Entry 5JJD (X-ray diffraction, 2.40 A resolution); this record covers chains A and B.

== Chain A ==
Protein: Collagen type IV alpha-3-binding protein
Source organism: Homo sapiens
UniProtKB: Q9Y5P4 (C43BP_HUMAN), isoform Q9Y5P4-3; residues 20-122 here correspond to UniProt positions 148-250 (UniProt number = residue number + 128)
Chain sequence (106 residues; each row starts with the number of its first residue):
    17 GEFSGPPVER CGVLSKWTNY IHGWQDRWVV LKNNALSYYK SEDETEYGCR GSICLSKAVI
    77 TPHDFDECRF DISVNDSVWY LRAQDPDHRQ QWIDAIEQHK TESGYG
Unresolved in the structure: 17-23, 121-122
Differences from the reference sequence: expression tag (17-19)
From the paper describing this entry:
  - mutagenesis - Y54A (Kd 1.5 mum): unchanged binding to Collagen type IV alpha-3-binding protein (chain B)
  - mutagenesis - W33A/R43A/Y54A, R43A/Y54A: decreased binding to Collagen type IV alpha-3-binding protein (chain B)
  - mutagenesis - W33A/R43A/Y54A: unchanged stability

== Chain B ==
Protein: Collagen type IV alpha-3-binding protein
Source organism: Homo sapiens
UniProtKB: Q9Y5P4 (C43BP_HUMAN), isoform Q9Y5P4-2; residues 359-598 here = UniProt positions 359-598
Chain sequence (246 residues; numbered 353 to 598; the number before each row is that of its first residue):
   353 GHMAMEFSSV GTHRFVQKVE EMVQNHMTYS LQDVGGDANW QLVVEEGEMK VYRREVEENG
   413 IVLDPLKATH AVKGVTGHEV CNYFWNVDVR NDWETTIENF HVVETLADNA IIIYQTHKRV
   473 WPASQRDVLY LSVIRKIPAL TENDPETWIV CNFSVDHDSA PLNNRCVRAK INVAMICQTL
   533 VSPPEGNQEI SRDNILCKIT YVANVNPGGW APASVLRAVA KREYPKFLKR FTSYVQEKTA
   593 GKPILF
Unresolved in the structure: 353-363, 387
Differences from the reference sequence: expression tag (353-358)
From the paper describing this entry:
  - mutagenesis - E494R/N495K/P535R/E537K: increased binding to PtdIns(4)P-containing liposomes
  - mutagenesis - E494R/N495K/P535R/E537K: increased localization to Golgi membrane
  - mutagenesis - E494R/N495K, E494R/N495K/P535R/E537K (Kd 86.1 mum): decreased binding to Collagen type IV alpha-3-binding protein (chain A)

== How chain A and chain B interact ==
Pairs across the interface - 19 pairs, chain A then chain B:
  W33(A) - V533(B)
  W33(A) - P535(B)  hydrophobic
  W33(A) - P536(B)
  T34(A) - E494(B)
  Y36(A) - E498(B)  hydrogen bond
  Y36(A) - I542(B)
  Y36(A) - F598(B)  hydrophobic
  W40(A) - P535(B)  hydrophobic
  R43(A) - E494(B)  salt bridge
  Y54(A) - E494(B)  hydrogen bond
  Y54(A) - N495(B)
  R66(A) - E494(B)  salt bridge
  R66(A) - N495(B)
  G67(A) - N495(B)
  R85(A) - P535(B)
  D92(A) - L532(B)
  D92(A) - K550(B)  salt bridge
  Y96(A) - S534(B)
  Y96(A) - P535(B)
Other interface residues (no listed pair), chain A (14 interface residues in all): K32, N35, R98
Other interface residues (no listed pair), chain B (13 interface residues in all): G538, N539
Interface features reported in the paper:
  - residue pairs: W33(A)-V533(B), Y36(A)-E498(B) (hydrogen bond), Y36(A)-F598(B) (pi stacking), Y54(A)-E494(B) (hydrogen bond)
  - interface residues, chain A: K32(A), W33(A), W40(A), R43(A), R66(A), Y96(A)
  - hot spots on chain A (mutagenesis) - R43A (>8-fold): decreased binding to Collagen type IV alpha-3-binding protein (chain B)
  - interface residues, chain B: E494(B), N495(B), V533(B), P535(B)

== Summary ==
14 residues of chain A face 13 of chain B across their interface, with 2 hydrogen bonds and 3 salt bridges.
Polar contacts include R43(A)-E494(B), R66(A)-E494(B) and D92(A)-K550(B). The paper describes a contact
between W33(A) and V533(B); hydrogen bonds between Y36(A) and E498(B) and Y54(A) and E494(B); pi stacking
between Y36(A) and F598(B). From the paper: W33A/R43A/Y54A, R43A/Y54A and R43A of chain A reduce binding to
Collagen type IV alpha-3-binding protein (chain B); interface residues K32(A), W33(A) and E494(B) among
others; 6 substitutions were tested in all.
Here chain A is Collagen type IV alpha-3-binding protein and chain B is Collagen type IV alpha-3-binding
protein, both from Homo sapiens. Entry 5JJD (crystal structure of the ceramide transfer protein PH and START
domain complex) was determined by X-ray diffraction.
